Entry 8TLX (X-ray diffraction, 2.10 A resolution); this record covers chains A and B.

Chain A:
Name: MBP and AF9 AHD fusion protein 3AQA
Source organism: Escherichia coli K-12
UniProtKB: chimeric construct of P0AEX9, P42568: residues 2-367 from P0AEX9 (MALE_ECOLI) positions 27-392 (UniProt number = residue number + 25); residues 500-568 from P42568 positions 500-568 (same numbers)
Sequence (442 residues; each row starts with the number of its first residue; note: 129 numbers in that range are skipped by the numbering (no residue carries them; nothing is unmodelled there); numbers below 1 keep their minus sign (Ser-2 is residue -2)):
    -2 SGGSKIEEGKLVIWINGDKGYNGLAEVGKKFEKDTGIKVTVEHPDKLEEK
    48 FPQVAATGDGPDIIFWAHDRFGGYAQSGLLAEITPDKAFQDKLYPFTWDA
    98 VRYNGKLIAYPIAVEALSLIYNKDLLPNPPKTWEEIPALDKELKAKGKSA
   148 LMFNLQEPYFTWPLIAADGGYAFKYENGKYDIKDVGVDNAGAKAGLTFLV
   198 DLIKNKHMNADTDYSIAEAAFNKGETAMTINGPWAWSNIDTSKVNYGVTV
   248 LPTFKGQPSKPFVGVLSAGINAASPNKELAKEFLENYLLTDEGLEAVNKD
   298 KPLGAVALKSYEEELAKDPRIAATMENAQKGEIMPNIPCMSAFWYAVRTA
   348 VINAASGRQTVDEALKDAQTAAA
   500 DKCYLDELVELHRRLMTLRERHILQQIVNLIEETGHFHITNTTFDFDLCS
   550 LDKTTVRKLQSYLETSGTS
Not modelled in the structure: -2 to 0
Disulfide bonds: Cys336-Cys502
Sequence notes: expression tag (-2 to 1); engineered mutation Cys336 (Gln361 in P0AEX9), Cys502 (Ala in P42568); linker (368-370)
From the paper describing this entry:
  - contacts within the chain: Thr539-Thr542 (hydrogen bond)
  - binding site for peptidomimetic inhibitor 21a (chain B): Thr541, Asp546
  - conformationally variable residues (loop rearrangement): Thr539 to Thr542

Chain B:
Name: peptidomimetic inhibitor 21a
Sequence (9 residues; row label = number of the first residue in the row):
     1 XLPVXXPLX
Modified / non-standard residues: ACY (acetic acid) at position 1, DPP (diaminopropanoic acid) at position 5, XYC ((2S)-2-azanyl-3-cyclopentyl-propanoic acid) at position 6, NH2 (amino group) at position 9

Interface between chain A and chain B:
Contacting residue pairs - 31 pairs, chain A then chain B:
  Leu507(A) with Leu2(B), hydrophobic
  His511(A) with Leu2(B); Pro3(B), hydrogen bond (side chain-backbone); Val4(B)
  Leu514(A) with XYC_6(B)
  Met515(A) with Val4(B), hydrophobic; DPP_5(B)
  Leu523(A) with XYC_6(B)
  Ile526(A) with XYC_6(B)
  Val527(A) with XYC_6(B)
  Ile538(A) with Leu8(B), hydrophobic
  Thr539(A) with Leu8(B)
  Asn540(A) with Leu8(B)
  Thr541(A) with Pro7(B); Leu8(B), hydrogen bond (backbone-backbone)
  Thr542(A) with XYC_6(B); Leu8(B)
  Phe543(A) with Val4(B); DPP_5(B); XYC_6(B), hydrogen bond (backbone-backbone)
  Asp544(A) with Val4(B); DPP_5(B)
  Phe545(A) with Pro3(B); Val4(B), hydrogen bond (backbone-backbone); XYC_6(B)
  Asp546(A) with ACY_1(B); Leu2(B), hydrogen bond (side chain-backbone); Pro3(B)
  Leu547(A) with Leu2(B), hydrogen bond (backbone-backbone); Val4(B), hydrophobic
  Cys548(A) with Leu2(B)
Also at the interface, not in a pair above, chain A (20 interface residues in all): Leu504, Val508
The authors on this interface:
  - interface residues, chain A: Thr541(A), Asp546(A)

Overview:
20 residues of chain A and 8 residues of chain B are in contact; the contacts include 6 hydrogen bonds. Polar
pairs include His511(A)-Pro3(B), Asp546(A)-Leu2(B) and Thr541(A)-Leu8(B). The paper reports a binding site for
peptidomimetic inhibitor 21a (chain B) at Thr541(A) and Asp546(A); interface residues Thr541(A) and Asp546(A).
Here chain A is MBP and AF9 AHD fusion protein 3AQA (Escherichia coli K-12) and chain B is peptidomimetic
inhibitor 21a. Entry 8TLX (Crystal structure of MBP and AF9 AHD fusion protein 3AQA in complex with
peptidomimetic inhibitor 21a) was determined by X-ray diffraction together with 8TLV and 8TLW from the same
study.
